Entry 6R7V (X-ray diffraction, 1.40 A resolution); this record covers chain A.

[Chain A]
Name: Mirolysin
Organism: Tannerella forsythia
Reference sequence: A0A0F7IPS1 (A0A0F7IPS1_TANFO); residue numbers follow UniProt; this construct covers 20-331
Amino-acid sequence (314 residues; row label = number of the first residue in the row):
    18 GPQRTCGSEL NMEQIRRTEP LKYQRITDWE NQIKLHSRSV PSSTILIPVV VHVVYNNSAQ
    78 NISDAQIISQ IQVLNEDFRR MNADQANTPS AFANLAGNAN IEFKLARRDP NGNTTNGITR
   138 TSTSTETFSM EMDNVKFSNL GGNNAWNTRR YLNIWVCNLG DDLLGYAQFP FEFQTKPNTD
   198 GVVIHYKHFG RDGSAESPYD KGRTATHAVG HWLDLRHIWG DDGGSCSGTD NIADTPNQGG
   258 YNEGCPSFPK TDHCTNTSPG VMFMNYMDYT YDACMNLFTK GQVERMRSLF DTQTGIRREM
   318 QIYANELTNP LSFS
Disordered / not traced: 18-20, 328-331
Differences from the reference sequence: expression tag (18-19); engineered mutation A225 (Glu in A0A0F7IPS1)
Disulfide bonds: C243-C271, C262-C291
Metal / ion sites: Zn2+: C23, H224, H228, H234; Ca2+ site 1: W236, D239, S242, Q255, G256; Ca2+ site 2: D247, I249, T252
Reported in the primary citation:
  - Zn2+ coordination: C23, H224, H228, H234
  - Ca2+ coordination: W236, D239, S242, D247, I249, T252, Q255, G256
  - mutagenesis - E225A: abolished catalytic activity (citing earlier work)
  - contacts within the chain: R21-D289, R21-Y216, R21-Y286, R21-T287, R21-T221, T22-D179, T22-L181, G24-G182, G24-M147, S25-A184, E26-Y286, L27-D238, N28-D238, R33-Y40, W46-D231, W46-P187 (hydrophobic contact), W46-F188 (hydrophobic contact), W46-L306 (hydrophobic contact), W46-I313 (hydrophobic contact), W46-I50 (hydrophobic contact), E47-R302, R55-D308 (hydrogen bond), S56-D308 (hydrogen bond)
  - catalytic residues: Y286 (proposed by the authors, not directly observed)

[Overview]
C23, H224, H228 and H234 form the Zn2+ site. The Ca2+ site 1 is built by W236, D239, S242, Q255 and G256. From
the paper: the catalytic residue Y286; E225A abolishes catalytic activity.
Chain A is Mirolysin (Tannerella forsythia); the structure, Tannerella forsythia promirolysin mutant E225A,
was determined by X-ray diffraction (same publication as 6R7U and 6R7W).
